6C24 - chains N and Q of the 12 polymer chains in the assembly; structure by electron microscopy, 3.50 A resolution.

[Chain N]
Molecule: Histone-binding protein RBBP4
Organism: Homo sapiens
Reference sequence: Q09028 (RBBP4_HUMAN); numbering as in UniProt (aligned over 1-425)
Sequence (425 residues; numbered 1 to 425; the number before each row is that of its first residue):
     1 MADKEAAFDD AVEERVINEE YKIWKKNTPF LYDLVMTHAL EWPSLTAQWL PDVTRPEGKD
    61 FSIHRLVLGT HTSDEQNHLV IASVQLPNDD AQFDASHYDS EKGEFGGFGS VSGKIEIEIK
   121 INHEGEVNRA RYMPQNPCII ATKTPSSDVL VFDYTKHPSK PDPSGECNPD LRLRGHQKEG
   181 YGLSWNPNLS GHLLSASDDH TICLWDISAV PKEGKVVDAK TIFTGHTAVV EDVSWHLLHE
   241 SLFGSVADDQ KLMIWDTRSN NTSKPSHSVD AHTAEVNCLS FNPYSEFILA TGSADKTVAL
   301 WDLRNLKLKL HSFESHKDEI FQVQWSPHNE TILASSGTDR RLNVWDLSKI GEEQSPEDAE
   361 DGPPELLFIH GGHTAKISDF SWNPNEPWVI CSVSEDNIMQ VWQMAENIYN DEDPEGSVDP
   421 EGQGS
Disordered / not traced: 1-3, 91-111, 411-425
UniProt features mapped onto this chain:
  - modified residue: A2 (N-acetylalanine), K4 (N6-acetyllysine), S110 (Phosphoserine), K160 (N6-acetyllysine), S355 (Phosphoserine)
  - cross-link (Glycyl lysine isopeptide (Lys-Gly)): K4 (interchain with G-Cter in SUMO2), K160 (interchain with G-Cter in SUMO2)
  - mutagenesis: V35 (V35A: Loss of interaction with ARMC12), P43 (P43A: Loss of interaction with ZNF827 and loss of localization to telomeres; when associated with A-73), S73 (S73A: Loss of interaction with ZNF827 and loss of localization to telomeres; when associated with A-43), E126 to N128 (Loss of interaction with ZNF827), E126 (E126A: Loss of interaction with ZNF827 and loss of localization to telomeres; when associated with A-128 and A-179), N128 (N128A: Loss of interaction with ZNF827 and loss of localization to telomeres; when associated with A-126 and A-179), E179 (E179A: Loss of interaction with ZNF827 and loss of localization to telomeres; when associated with A-126 and A-128), Y181 (Y181A: Loss of interaction with ZNF827 and loss of localization to telomeres), E231 (E231A: Decreased interaction with ZNF827; when associated with A-277), N277 (N277A: Decreased interaction with ZNF827; when associated with A-231), E395 (E395A: Decreased interaction with ZNF827)

[Chain Q]
Molecule: Polycomb protein SUZ12
Organism: Homo sapiens
Reference sequence: Q15022 (SUZ12_HUMAN); numbering as in UniProt (aligned over 1-739)
Sequence (739 residues; numbered 1 to 739; the number before each row is that of its first residue):
     1 MAPQKHGGGG GGGSGPSAGS GGGGFGGSAA VAAATASGGK SGGGSCGGGG SYSASSSSSA
    61 AAAAGAAVLP VKKPKMEHVQ ADHELFLQAF EKPTQIYRFL RTRNLIAPIF LHRTLTYMSH
   121 RNSRTNIKRK TFKVDDMLSK VEKMKGEQES HSLSAHLQLT FTGFFHKNDK PSPNSENEQN
   181 SVTLEVLLVK VCHKKRKDVS CPIRQVPTGK KQVPLNPDLN QTKPGNFPSL AVSSNEFEPS
   241 NSHMVKSYSL LFRVTRPGRR EFNGMINGET NENIDVNEEL PARRKRNRED GEKTFVAQMT
   301 VFDKNRRLQL LDGEYEVAMQ EMEECPISKK RATWETILDG KRLPPFETFS QGPTLQFTLR
   361 WTGETNDKST APIAKPLATR NSESLHQENK PGSVKPTQTI AVKESLTTDL QTRKEKDTPN
   421 ENRQKLRIFY QFLYNNNTRQ QTEARDDLHC PWCTLNCRKL YSLLKHLKLC HSRFIFNYVY
   481 HPKGARIDVS INECYDGSYA GNPQDIHRQP GFAFSRNGPV KRTPITHILV CRPKRTKASM
   541 SEFLESEDGE VEQQRTYSSG HNRLYFHSDT CLPLRPQEME VDSEDEKDPE WLREKTITQI
   601 EEFSDVNEGE KEVMKLWNLH VMKHGFIADN QMNHACMLFV ENYGQKIIKK NLCRNFMLHL
   661 VSMHDFNLIS IMSIDKAVTK LREMQQKLEK GESASPANEE ITEEQNGTAN GFSEINSKEK
   721 ALETDSVSGV SKQSKKQKL
Disordered / not traced: 1-80, 147-739

[Interface between chain N and chain Q]
Pairs across the interface (51):
  E13(N) - R103(Q)  salt bridge
  V16(N) - F99(Q)  hydrophobic
  V16(N) - R103(Q)
  E20(N) - R103(Q)  salt bridge
  E20(N) - N104(Q)
  E20(N) - I109(Q)
  I23(N) - I109(Q)  hydrophobic
  N27(N) - F110(Q)
  N27(N) - Y117(Q)  hydrogen bond
  F30(N) - T114(Q)
  F30(N) - L115(Q)
  F30(N) - T116(Q)  hydrogen bond (backbone-backbone)
  L31(N) - F110(Q)  hydrophobic
  L31(N) - T114(Q)
  S285(N) - T131(Q)
  I288(N) - T131(Q)
  L308(N) - V134(Q)  hydrophobic
  L308(N) - D136(Q)
  K317(N) - I106(Q)  hydrogen bond (side chain-backbone)
  K317(N) - A107(Q)
  R340(N) - R103(Q)
  R341(N) - P108(Q)  hydrogen bond (side chain-backbone)
  R341(N) - I109(Q)  hydrogen bond (side chain-backbone)
  L347(N) - K130(Q)
  S348(N) - K128(Q)
  S348(N) - K130(Q)
  K349(N) - N126(Q)
  E352(N) - S123(Q)
  E352(N) - R124(Q)
  S355(N) - S123(Q)
  E357(N) - R121(Q)
  E357(N) - N122(Q)  hydrogen bond (side chain-backbone)
  D358(N) - R113(Q)  hydrogen bond (backbone-side chain)
  D358(N) - N122(Q)  hydrogen bond (side chain-backbone)
  D358(N) - S123(Q)  hydrogen bond
  E360(N) - L105(Q)
  D361(N) - H112(Q)
  D361(N) - R113(Q)
  D361(N) - R121(Q)  salt bridge
  G362(N) - R113(Q)  hydrogen bond (backbone-side chain)
  P363(N) - R113(Q)  hydrogen bond (backbone-side chain)
  L366(N) - L111(Q)  hydrophobic
  L366(N) - R113(Q)  hydrogen bond (backbone-side chain)
  L367(N) - T114(Q)
  F368(N) - T114(Q)
  I369(N) - I109(Q)
  I369(N) - L111(Q)  hydrophobic
  G371(N) - I109(Q)
  I408(N) - T114(Q)
  Y409(N) - N126(Q)
  N410(N) - N126(Q)
Other interface residues (no listed pair), chain N (40 interface residues in all): E19, W24, D302, R304, L310, I350, P364, N407
Other interface residues (no listed pair), chain Q (30 interface residues in all): I96, L100, T125, K133

[Summary]
The interface between chain N and chain Q involves 40 residues on one side and 30 on the other, with 12
hydrogen bonds and 3 salt bridges. Polar contacts include E13(N)-R103(Q), E20(N)-R103(Q) and D361(N)-R121(Q).
Curated annotation (UniProt) lists 11 mutagenesis sites on chain N.
Here chain N is Histone-binding protein RBBP4 and chain Q is Polycomb protein SUZ12, both from Homo sapiens.
Entry 6C24 (Cryo-EM structure of PRC2 bound to cofactors AEBP2 and JARID2 in the Extended Active State) was
determined by electron microscopy (same publication as 6C23).
